PDB entry 7LN5 | electron microscopy, 3.09 A resolution | chains A and B of the 7 polymer chains in the assembly

# Chain A (and B)
Molecule: Transitional endoplasmic reticulum ATPase
From: Homo sapiens
Notes: EC 3.6.4.6; chain B of this document is another copy of the same molecule, construct and numbering; everything in this record applies to it too
Reference sequence: P55072 (TERA_HUMAN); residue numbers follow UniProt; this construct covers 1-806
Chain sequence (806 residues; each row starts with the number of its first residue):
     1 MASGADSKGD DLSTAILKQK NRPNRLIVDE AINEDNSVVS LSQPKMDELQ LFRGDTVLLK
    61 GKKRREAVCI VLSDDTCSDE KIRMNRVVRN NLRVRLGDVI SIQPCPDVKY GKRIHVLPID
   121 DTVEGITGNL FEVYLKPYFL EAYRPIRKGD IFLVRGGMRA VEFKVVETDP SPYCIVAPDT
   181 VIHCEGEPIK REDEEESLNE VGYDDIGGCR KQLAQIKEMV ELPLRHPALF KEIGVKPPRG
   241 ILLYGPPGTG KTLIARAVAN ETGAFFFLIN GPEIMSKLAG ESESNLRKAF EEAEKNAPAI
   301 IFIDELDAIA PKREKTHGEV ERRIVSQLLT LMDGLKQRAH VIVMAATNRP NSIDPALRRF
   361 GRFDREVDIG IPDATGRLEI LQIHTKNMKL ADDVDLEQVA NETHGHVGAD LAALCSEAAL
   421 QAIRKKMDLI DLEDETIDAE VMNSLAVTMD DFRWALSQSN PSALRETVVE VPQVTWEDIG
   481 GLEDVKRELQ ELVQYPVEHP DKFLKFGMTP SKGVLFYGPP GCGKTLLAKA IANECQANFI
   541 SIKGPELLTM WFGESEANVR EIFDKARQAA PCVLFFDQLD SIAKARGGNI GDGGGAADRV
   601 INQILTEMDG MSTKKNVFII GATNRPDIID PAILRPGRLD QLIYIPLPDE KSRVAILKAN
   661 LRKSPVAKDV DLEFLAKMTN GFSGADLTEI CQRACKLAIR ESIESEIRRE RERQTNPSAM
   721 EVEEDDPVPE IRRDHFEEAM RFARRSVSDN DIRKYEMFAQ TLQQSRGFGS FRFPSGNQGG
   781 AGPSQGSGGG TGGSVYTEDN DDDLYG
Unresolved in the structure: 1-22, 462-470, 715-726, 776-806 (chain B: 1-20, 715-726, 776-806)
Construct notes: engineered mutation Glu232 (Ala in P55072), Gln578 (Glu in P55072)
Residues lining bound ligands:
  - ADP (adenosine-5'-diphosphate), molecule 1: Asp205, Ile206, Gly207, Pro247, Gly248, Thr249, Gly250, Lys251, Thr252, Leu253, Glu305, Ile380, His384, Gly408, Ala409, Ala412
  - ADP, molecule 2: Asp478, Ile479, Gly480, Pro519, Pro520, Gly521, Cys522, Gly523, Lys524, Thr525, Leu526, Ile656, Ala659, Asn660, Gly684, Ala685, Thr688
  - ATP (adenosine-5'-triphosphate): Asp609, Arg635, Arg638
UniProt features mapped onto this chain:
  - region: Thr797 to Gly806 (Interaction with UBXN6)
  - motif: Asp802 to Gly806 (PIM motif)
  - binding site (ATP): Pro247 to Leu253, Asn348, His384, Gly521 to Leu526
  - modified residue: Ala2 (N-acetylalanine), Ser3 (Phosphoserine), Ser7 (Phosphoserine), Ser13 (Phosphoserine), Ser37 (Phosphoserine), Lys315 (N6,N6,N6-trimethyllysine), Thr436 (Phosphothreonine), Ser462 (Phosphoserine), Lys502 (N6-acetyllysine), Lys505 (N6-acetyllysine), Lys668 (N6-acetyllysine), Ser702 (Phosphoserine), Lys754 (N6-acetyllysine), Ser770 (Phosphoserine), Ser775 (Phosphoserine), Ser787 (Phosphoserine), Tyr805 (Phosphotyrosine)
  - cross-link (Glycyl lysine isopeptide (Lys-Gly)): Lys8 (interchain with G-Cter in SUMO2), Lys18 (interchain with G-Cter in SUMO2)
Reported in the primary citation:
  - binding site for ATP: Arg256, Asp333, Arg362, Asp609, Arg638
  - conformationally variable residues (side-chain flip): Met550
  - mutagenesis - W551A/F552A, R599A: abolished catalytic activity
  - mutagenesis - I590A/D592A: unchanged catalytic activity
  - self-association interface (contacts with another copy of this molecule); pairs are residue here / residue on that copy: His317-Trp551 (pi stacking)
  - disease-associated variants - A232E: increased catalytic activity (citing earlier work)
  - mutagenesis - E578Q: decreased catalytic activity (citing earlier work)
  - mutagenesis - L464A: decreased catalytic activity

# Interface between chain A and chain B
Residue-residue contacts (123):
  Arg25(A) with Glu433(B), hydrogen bond (side chain-backbone); Asp434(B), salt bridge
  Glu218(A) with Arg424(B), salt bridge; Met427(B)
  Leu222(A) with Ile423(B), hydrophobic; Leu432(B), hydrophobic
  Arg225(A) with Leu432(B)
  His226(A) with Leu432(B); Asp434(B), hydrogen bond (side chain-backbone); Glu435(B), hydrogen bond (side chain-backbone); Thr436(B); Ile437(B)
  Leu229(A) with Leu445(B)
  Phe230(A) with Ile423(B), hydrophobic
  Glu232(A) with Lys389(B); Met442(B); Leu445(B)
  Ile233(A) with Met388(B); Lys389(B); Ala419(B), hydrophobic; Ile423(B), hydrophobic; Leu445(B), hydrophobic
  Val235(A) with Ala419(B), hydrophobic; Ile423(B), hydrophobic
  Arg313(A) with Pro272(B); Glu273(B)
  Glu314(A) with Pro272(B)
  His317(A) with Lys277(B)
  Glu319(A) with Glu273(B); Met275(B); Ser276(B)
  Arg322(A) with Pro272(B); Glu273(B); Met275(B), hydrogen bond (side chain-backbone); Ser276(B)
  Ser326(A) with Glu273(B), hydrogen bond
  Lys336(A) with Glu192(B), hydrogen bond (side chain-backbone); Glu195(B); Glu196(B)
  Arg338(A) with Glu192(B); Glu195(B), salt bridge
  Phe360(A) with Ala413(B), hydrophobic
  Glu491(A) with Arg700(B), salt bridge
  Leu492(A) with Lys696(B)
  Tyr495(A) with Ile703(B), hydrophobic
  His499(A) with Ile703(B)
  Lys502(A) with Ile699(B); Ser702(B)
  Phe503(A) with Ile699(B), hydrophobic
  Lys505(A) with Pro665(B); Val728(B), hydrogen bond (side chain-backbone); Pro729(B)
  Phe506(A) with Ser664(B), hydrogen bond (backbone-side chain); Cys695(B); Ala698(B), hydrophobic; Ile699(B), hydrophobic; Val728(B); Glu730(B); Ile731(B), hydrophobic
  Met508(A) with Cys695(B), hydrophobic
  Thr509(A) with Gln692(B)
  Trp551(A) with Met550(B), hydrophobic
  Phe552(A) with Leu548(B), hydrophobic; Thr549(B); Ser555(B); Gly593(B); Ala596(B), hydrophobic; Ala597(B)
  Glu556(A) with Pro545(B); Leu548(B)
  Arg560(A) with Pro545(B); Glu546(B)
  Arg567(A) with Glu470(B), salt bridge
  Arg586(A) with Asp580(B), salt bridge; Asn624(B), hydrogen bond; Arg625(B), hydrogen bond (backbone-side chain)
  Gly587(A) with Arg625(B)
  Asp598(A) with Arg625(B), salt bridge
  Arg599(A) with Pro545(B); Leu548(B)
  Asn602(A) with Gln578(B); Asp580(B); Ser581(B)
  Gln603(A) with Lys543(B); Pro545(B); Glu546(B)
  Thr606(A) with Lys543(B); Gly544(B); Gln578(B)
  Glu607(A) with Lys543(B)
  Thr613(A) with Glu470(B), hydrogen bond
  Arg635(A) with Pro520(B); Gly521(B); Ala685(B); Ser746(B)
  Pro636(A) with Ala685(B); Asp686(B); Glu689(B); Ser746(B)
  Asp640(A) with Glu689(B)
  Gln641(A) with Arg693(B), hydrogen bond
  Leu762(A) with Arg744(B)
  Ser765(A) with Arg744(B)
  Arg766(A) with Arg741(B); Phe742(B), hydrogen bond (side chain-backbone); Ala743(B)
  Phe768(A) with Met678(B); Phe682(B), hydrophobic; Met740(B), hydrophobic
  Gly769(A) with Arg741(B)
  Phe771(A) with Phe674(B), hydrophobic; Leu675(B), hydrophobic; Glu737(B); Met740(B), hydrophobic
  Arg772(A) with Phe674(B); Glu737(B)
  Phe773(A) with Asp671(B); Phe674(B), hydrophobic; Leu675(B), hydrophobic; Arg733(B); Glu737(B), hydrogen bond (backbone-side chain)
  Pro774(A) with Phe674(B); Arg733(B)
Also at the interface, not in a pair above, chain A (69 interface residues in all): Ala228, Pro238, Arg365, Gly507, Pro510, Ser511, Gly553, Leu605, Asp609, Ala632, Leu634, Arg638, Leu642
Also at the interface, not in a pair above, chain B (87 interface residues in all): Arg191, Asn285, Asn387, Ser416, Leu420, Ala422, Val447, Pro472, Thr525, Asp577, Asp592, Val670, Thr679, Phe736

# In short
69 residues of chain A face 87 of chain B across their interface, with 14 hydrogen bonds and 7 salt bridges.
Polar contacts include Arg25(A)-Asp434(B), Glu218(A)-Arg424(B) and Arg338(A)-Glu195(B). The paper reports a
binding site for ATP at Arg256(A), Asp333(A) and Arg362(A) among others; W551A/F552A and R599A of chain A
abolish catalytic activity; 6 substitutions were tested in all.
Chain A and chain B are both Transitional endoplasmic reticulum ATPase (Homo sapiens); the structure, Cryo-EM
structure of human p97 in complex with Npl4/Ufd1 and polyubiquitinated Ub-Eos (CHAPSO, Class 1, Close ..., was
determined by electron microscopy together with 7LMZ, 7LN0, 7LN1, 7LN2, 7LN3, 7LN4 and 7LN6 from the same
study.
